PDB entry 8T08 | electron microscopy, 3.00 A resolution | chains U and V of the 34 polymer chains in the assembly

== Chain U ==
Protein: Proteasome subunit alpha type-4
Source organism: Saccharomyces cerevisiae S288C
Notes: EC 3.4.25.1
Reference sequence: P40303 (PSA4_YEAST); residue numbers follow UniProt; this construct covers 1-254
Sequence (254 residues; numbered 1 to 254; the number before each row is that of its first residue):
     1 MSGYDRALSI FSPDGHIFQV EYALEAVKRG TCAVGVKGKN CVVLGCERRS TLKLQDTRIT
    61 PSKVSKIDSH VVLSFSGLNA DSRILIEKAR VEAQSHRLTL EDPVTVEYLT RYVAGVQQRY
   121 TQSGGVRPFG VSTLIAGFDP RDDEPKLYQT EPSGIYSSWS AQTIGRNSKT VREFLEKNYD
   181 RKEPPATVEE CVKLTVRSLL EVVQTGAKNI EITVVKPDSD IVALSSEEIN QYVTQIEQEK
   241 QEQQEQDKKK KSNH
Unresolved in the structure: 1-3, 49-51, 61, 203-209, 238-254
Curated features (UniProtKB/Swiss-Prot):
  - modified residue: Thr60 (Phosphothreonine)

== Chain V ==
Protein: Proteasome subunit alpha type-5
Source organism: Saccharomyces cerevisiae S288C
Notes: EC 3.4.25.1
Reference sequence: P32379 (PSA5_YEAST); numbering as in UniProt (aligned over 1-260)
Sequence (260 residues; row label = number of the first residue in the row):
     1 MFLTRSEYDR GVSTFSPEGR LFQVEYSLEA IKLGSTAIGI ATKEGVVLGV EKRATSPLLE
    61 SDSIEKIVEI DRHIGCAMSG LTADARSMIE HARTAAVTHN LYYDEDINVE SLTQSVCDLA
   121 LRFGEGASGE ERLMSRPFGV ALLIAGHDAD DGYQLFHAEP SGTFYRYNAK AIGSGSEGAQ
   181 AELLNEWHSS LTLKEAELLV LKILKQVMEE KLDENNAQLS CITKQDGFKI YDNEKTAELI
   241 KELKEKEAAE SPEEADVEMS
Unresolved in the structure: 127-131, 248-260

== Chain U / chain V interface ==
Residue-residue contacts - 49 pairs, chain U then chain V:
  Tyr4(U) - Asp9(V)  hydrogen bond
  Tyr4(U) - Arg10(V)  hydrogen bond
  Leu8(U) - Arg136(V)
  Ser9(U) - Gln23(V)
  Ser9(U) - Ser135(V)
  Ser9(U) - Arg136(V)
  Ile10(U) - Arg10(V)
  Ile10(U) - Gln23(V)
  Phe11(U) - Gln23(V)  hydrogen bond (backbone-side chain)
  Phe11(U) - Tyr26(V)
  Phe11(U) - Arg136(V)
  Phe11(U) - Pro137(V)
  Phe11(U) - Gly139(V)
  Ser12(U) - Tyr26(V)
  Pro13(U) - Tyr26(V)  hydrophobic
  Pro13(U) - Glu29(V)
  Asp14(U) - Glu29(V)
  Gly15(U) - Tyr26(V)
  Gly15(U) - Glu29(V)
  Gly15(U) - Ala30(V)
  Gly15(U) - Leu33(V)
  Ile17(U) - Arg136(V)
  Lys37(U) - Glu60(V)  salt bridge
  Gln122(U) - Ser135(V)
  Ser153(U) - Ala83(V)
  Gly154(U) - Arg86(V)  hydrogen bond (backbone-side chain)
  Ile155(U) - Thr82(V)
  Ile155(U) - Ala83(V)  hydrophobic
  Tyr156(U) - Arg86(V)
  Ser157(U) - Leu59(V)
  Ser158(U) - Leu59(V)
  Ser158(U) - Glu60(V)  hydrogen bond (backbone-backbone)
  Ser158(U) - Ser63(V)
  Trp159(U) - Ser56(V)
  Trp159(U) - Leu58(V)
  Trp159(U) - Leu59(V)
  Ser160(U) - Leu58(V)  hydrogen bond (backbone-backbone)
  Ser160(U) - Glu60(V)
  Ala161(U) - Leu58(V)
  Leu175(U) - Leu58(V)  hydrophobic
  Glu176(U) - Ser56(V)  hydrogen bond
  Glu176(U) - Pro57(V)
  Glu176(U) - Leu58(V)
  Tyr179(U) - Leu58(V)  hydrophobic
  Arg181(U) - Pro57(V)  hydrogen bond (side chain-backbone)
  Arg181(U) - Leu58(V)
  Arg181(U) - Leu59(V)  hydrogen bond (side chain-backbone)
  Arg181(U) - Glu60(V)
  Arg181(U) - Ser61(V)
Interface residues without a listed pair, chain U (33 interface residues in all): Arg6, His16, Arg111, Ala114, Gly115, Gln118, Ser123, Arg172
Interface residues without a listed pair, chain V (28 interface residues in all): Ser27, Thr55, Asp62, Leu81, Asp84, Ser87, Met134

== Overview ==
The interface between chain U and chain V involves 33 residues on one side and 28 on the other; the contacts
include 9 hydrogen bonds and 1 salt bridge. Polar contacts include Lys37(U)-Glu60(V), Tyr4(U)-Asp9(V) and
Tyr4(U)-Arg10(V).
Chain U is Proteasome subunit alpha type-4 and chain V is Proteasome subunit alpha type-5, both from
Saccharomyces cerevisiae S288C; the structure, Preholo-Proteasome from Pre1-1 Pre4-1 Double Mutant, was
determined by electron microscopy (same publication as 8T0M).
